PDB entry 2AGZ | X-ray diffraction, 1.60 A resolution | chains H and B of the 4 polymer chains in the assembly

# Chain H
Molecule: Aromatic amine dehydrogenase
Organism: Alcaligenes faecalis
Notes: EC 1.4.99.4
UniProt: P84887 (AAUA_ALCFA); residue numbers follow UniProt; this construct covers 48-182
Amino-acid sequence (135 residues; numbered 48 to 182; the number before each row is that of its first residue):
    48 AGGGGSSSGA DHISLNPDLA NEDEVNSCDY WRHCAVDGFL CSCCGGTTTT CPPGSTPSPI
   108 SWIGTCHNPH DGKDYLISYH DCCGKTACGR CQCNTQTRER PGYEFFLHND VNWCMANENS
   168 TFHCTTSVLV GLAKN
Not modelled in the structure: 48-67
Disulfide bonds: Cys75-Cys140, Cys81-Cys113, Cys88-Cys171, Cys90-Cys138, Cys91-Cys135, Cys98-Cys129, Cys130-Cys161
Covalently attached groups: covalent link Trp109-Trp160
Modified residues: Trp109 (2-amino-3-(6,7-dioxo-6,7-dihydro-1H-indol-3-yl)-propionic acid; TRQ)
Bound ions: Zn2+: His114, Asp121
Small-molecule neighbours: (1S)-1-amino-2-(1H-indol-3-yl)ethanol (TSC): Asp84, Gly85, Trp109, Asp128, Asn156, Asp157, Val158, Asn159, Trp160, Phe169, Thr172
UniProt features mapped onto this chain:
  - active site: Trp109 (Tryptophylquinone 6'-substrate hemiaminal intermediate), Asp128 (Proton acceptor)
  - binding site (substrate): Asp84, Asn156 to Val158
  - site: Thr172 (Transition state stabilizer)
  - modified residue: Trp109 (Tryptophylquinone)
  - cross-link: Trp109 to Trp160 (Tryptophan tryptophylquinone (Trp-Trp))

# Chain B
Molecule: Aromatic amine dehydrogenase
Organism: Alcaligenes faecalis
Notes: EC 1.4.99.4
UniProt: P84888 (AAUB_ALCFA); residues 73-432 here correspond to UniProt positions 30-389 (UniProt number = residue number - 43)
Amino-acid sequence (361 residues; each row starts with the number of its first residue):
    73 REVLTGGHSV SAPQENRIYV MDSVFMHLTE SRVHVYDYTN GKFLGMVPTA FNGHVQVSND
   133 GKKIYTMTTY HERITRGKRS DVVEVWDADK LTFEKEISLP PKRVQGLNYD GLFRQTTDGK
   193 FIVLQNASPA TSIGIVDVAK GDYVEDVTAA AGCWSVIPQP NRPRSFMTIC GDGGLLTINL
   253 GEDGKVASQS RSKQMFSVKD DPIFIAPALD KDKAHFVSYY GNVYSADFSG DEVKVDGPWS
   313 LLNDEDKAKN WVPGGYNLVG LHRASGRMYV FMHPDGKEGT HKFPAAEIWV MDTKTKQRVA
   373 RIPGRDALSM TIDQQRNLML TLDGGNVNVY DISQPEPKLL RTIEGAAEAS LQVQFHPVGG
   433 T
Disulfide bonds: Cys225-Cys242
Small-molecule neighbours: (1S)-1-amino-2-(1H-indol-3-yl)ethanol (TSC): Phe97, Leu100, Phe123, Asn124, Gln177, Gly178, Leu179

# Interface between chain H and chain B
Pairs across the interface (47):
  Arg79(H) - Glu74(B)  salt bridge
  Cys90(H) - Phe115(B)
  Cys91(H) - Phe115(B)
  Gly92(H) - Phe115(B)
  Gly92(H) - Leu116(B)
  Thr96(H) - Glu74(B)
  Thr96(H) - Val75(B)
  Thr96(H) - Leu76(B)
  Thr96(H) - Thr77(B)  hydrogen bond (backbone-backbone)
  Thr97(H) - Leu76(B)
  Thr97(H) - Thr77(B)
  Thr97(H) - His80(B)
  Cys98(H) - Leu76(B)
  Cys98(H) - Thr77(B)  hydrogen bond (backbone-backbone)
  Pro100(H) - His80(B)
  Pro100(H) - Ser81(B)
  Pro100(H) - Val82(B)
  Pro100(H) - Leu116(B)
  Pro100(H) - Lys162(B)
  Gly101(H) - Lys162(B)  hydrogen bond (backbone-backbone)
  Gly101(H) - Leu163(B)
  Gly101(H) - Thr164(B)
  Pro104(H) - Leu76(B)
  Pro104(H) - Thr77(B)
  Pro104(H) - Gly78(B)
  His127(H) - Leu76(B)
  Asp128(H) - Leu76(B)
  Lys132(H) - Met118(B)  hydrogen bond (side chain-backbone)
  Lys132(H) - Leu163(B)  hydrogen bond (side chain-backbone)
  Thr133(H) - Glu102(B)
  Thr133(H) - Arg104(B)
  Thr133(H) - Met118(B)
  Thr133(H) - Pro120(B)
  Ala134(H) - Arg104(B)  hydrogen bond (backbone-side chain)
  Arg137(H) - His106(B)
  Arg137(H) - Tyr108(B)  hydrogen bond
  Arg137(H) - Phe115(B)
  Arg137(H) - Gly417(B)  hydrogen bond (side chain-backbone)
  Arg137(H) - Ala418(B)
  His170(H) - Met118(B)
  Thr173(H) - Leu76(B)
  Val175(H) - Glu74(B)
  Val175(H) - Leu76(B)  hydrophobic
  Leu176(H) - Arg73(B)
  Leu176(H) - Glu74(B)  hydrogen bond (backbone-side chain)
  Val177(H) - Arg73(B)  hydrogen bond (backbone-backbone)
  Gly178(H) - Arg73(B)
Also at the interface, not in a pair above, chain H (26 interface residues in all): Ser102, Cys129, Cys135, Ser174
Also at the interface, not in a pair above, chain B (25 interface residues in all): Gly117, Trp158, Asp161

# Summary
26 residues of chain H face 25 of chain B across their interface, with 10 hydrogen bonds and 1 salt bridge.
Among the polar pairs are Arg79(H)-Glu74(B), Lys132(H)-Met118(B) and Lys132(H)-Leu163(B). Bound to chain H:
(1S)-1-amino-2-(1H-indol-3-yl)ethanol. Bound to chain B: (1S)-1-amino-2-(1H-indol-3-yl)ethanol.
Chain H is Aromatic amine dehydrogenase and chain B is Aromatic amine dehydrogenase, both from Alcaligenes
faecalis; the structure, Crystal structure of the carbinolamine intermediate in the reductive half-reaction of
aromatic amine dehydrogenase (AADH) with ..., was determined by X-ray diffraction, deposited together with
2AGL, 2AGW, 2AGX, 2AGY, 2AH0 and 2AH1.
